7AB4 - chains D and F of the 6 polymer chains in the assembly; structure by X-ray diffraction, 3.34 A resolution.

[Chain D]
Name: Predicted transcriptional regulator, XRE family
From: Escherichia coli O127:H6 (strain E2348/69 / EPEC)
UniProt: B7UL98 (B7UL98_ECO27); numbering as in UniProt (aligned over 2-107)
Chain sequence (106 residues; row label = number of the first residue in the row):
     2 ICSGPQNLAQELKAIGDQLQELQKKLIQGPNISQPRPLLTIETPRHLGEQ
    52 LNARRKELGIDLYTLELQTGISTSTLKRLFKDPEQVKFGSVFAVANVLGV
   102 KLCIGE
Unresolved in the structure: 2-35

[Chain F]
Name: HipA_C domain-containing protein
From: Escherichia coli O127:H6 (strain E2348/69 / EPEC)
UniProt: B7UL96 (B7UL96_ECO27); residue numbers follow UniProt; this construct covers 2-335
Chain sequence (340 residues; numbered 2 to 341; the number before each row is that of its first residue):
     2 ANCRILLTPLNERDEQRGYSTQGLKRLSGTAKLNPRLGFTRTQFVQELPR
    52 QQKGMSIAGYQPKLQLVLDEGEFRVVDHQGNFILKPSPADFPGLAENEHA
   102 TMTLMSRLGFDVPVHGLLSFAPQSEEELEYAFVIRRYDRDNKGLPVHQEQ
   152 LDGAMQITDKYGKTGNDNEQYVSYETLARFLVAHVNDNIAFKIDLFRRIV
   202 YAWLLGNNDMHLRNFGLVYSDGLTPALAPVYDFVSVAPYPEYFYSNYLAL
   252 PLLTREEGGRELAPGFHSDYGEYIGQDFLLLGESMGLAPRLLEKLFQDIR
   302 KENAIVMETYEQSFMTQDHIQAVLQCYRHRLGLLHHHHHH
Construct notes: engineered mutation Ala-59 (Ser in B7UL96); expression tag (336-341)
Modified residues: Ser-57 (phosphoserine; SEP)

[Interface between chain D and chain F]
Pairs across the interface - 21 pairs, chain D then chain F:
  Pro-36(D) with Leu-224(F)
  Arg-55(D) with Asn-187(F), hydrogen bond
  Leu-59(D) with Ala-191(F)
  Ile-61(D) with Ile-190(F), hydrophobic
  Thr-65(D) with Leu-292(F); Lys-295(F)
  Glu-67(D) with Arg-291(F), salt bridge
  Leu-68(D) with Ala-289(F); Arg-291(F); Leu-292(F); Lys-295(F)
  Gln-69(D) with Ile-190(F); Gly-287(F), hydrogen bond (side chain-backbone); Leu-288(F); Ala-289(F), hydrogen bond (side chain-backbone); Leu-292(F)
  Asn-97(D) with Asp-188(F)
  Val-98(D) with Asn-189(F); Ile-190(F), hydrogen bond (backbone-backbone)
  Gly-100(D) with Asn-187(F), hydrogen bond (backbone-side chain); Asp-188(F)
Interface residues without a listed pair, chain D (14 interface residues in all): Tyr-64, Gly-71, Leu-99
Interface residues without a listed pair, chain F (13 interface residues in all): Ile-194

[Overview]
14 residues of chain D face 13 of chain F across their interface, with 5 hydrogen bonds and 1 salt bridge.
Polar contacts include Glu-67(D)/Arg-291(F), Arg-55(D)/Asn-187(F) and Gln-69(D)/Gly-287(F).
Here chain D is Predicted transcriptional regulator, XRE family and chain F is HipA_C domain-containing
protein, both from Escherichia coli O127:H6 (strain E2348/69 / EPEC). Entry 7AB4 (Crystal structure of the
Escherichia coli toxin-antitoxin system HipBST (HipT S59A)) was determined by X-ray diffraction together with
7AB3 and 7AB5 from the same study.
